PDB entry 8ZJT | electron microscopy, 3.20 A resolution | chains A and I of the 10 polymer chains in the assembly

[Chain A]
Molecule: Histone H3.2
From: Homo sapiens
UniProt: Q71DI3 (H32_HUMAN); residues 1-136 here = UniProt positions 1-136
Sequence (138 residues; each row starts with the number of its first residue; numbers below 1 keep their minus sign (Gly-1 is residue -1)):
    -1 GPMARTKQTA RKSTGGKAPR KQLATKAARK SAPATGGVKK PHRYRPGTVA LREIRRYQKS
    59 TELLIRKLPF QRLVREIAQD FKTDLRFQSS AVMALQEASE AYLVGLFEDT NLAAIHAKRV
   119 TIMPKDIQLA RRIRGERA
Not modelled in the structure: -1 to 37, 136
Differences from the reference sequence: expression tag (-1 to 0); conflict Ala111 (Cys in Q71DI3)
Swiss-Prot annotation at these positions:
  - modified residue: Arg3 (Asymmetric dimethylarginine), Thr4 (Phosphothreonine), Lys5 (Allysine), Gln6 (5-glutamyl dopamine), Thr7 (Phosphothreonine), Arg9 (Citrulline), Lys10 (N6,N6,N6-trimethyllysine), Ser11 (ADP-ribosylserine), Thr12 (Phosphothreonine), Lys15 (N6-(2-hydroxyisobutyryl)lysine), Arg18 (Asymmetric dimethylarginine), Lys19 (N6-(2-hydroxyisobutyryl)lysine), Lys24 (N6-(2-hydroxyisobutyryl)lysine), Arg27 (Citrulline), Lys28 (N6,N6,N6-trimethyllysine), Ser29 (ADP-ribosylserine), Lys37 (N6,N6,N6-trimethyllysine), Lys38 (N6-methyllysine), Tyr42 (Phosphotyrosine), Lys57 (N6,N6,N6-trimethyllysine) and 8 more in UniProt
  - lipidation: Lys19 (N6-decanoyllysine)

[Chain I]
Molecule: 147-nt DNA strand
From: synthetic construct
Sequence (147 nucleotides; row label = number of the first residue in the row):
     1 ATCCACACGT TACACGACGC TCTTCCGATC TTGGTTAGGG TGCAAGCATG ATCCCTTCGA
    61 TGAATAGAGC CGACTGGGCA TAGTAACGCG TGGGTTGGTG AGGTGGTTCA CGGTCATGCC
   121 GCTTGGGTAA GCAGATCGGA AGAGGAT
Not modelled in the structure: 1, 141-147

[Chain A / chain I interface]
Contacting residue pairs (22):
  His40(A) - DG131(I)  sugar contact
  Arg41(A) - DC132(I)  phosphate contact
  Tyr42(A) - DG131(I)  phosphate contact
  Arg43(A) - DC54(I)  sugar contact
  Arg43(A) - DC55(I)  salt bridge to the phosphate
  Arg43(A) - DG131(I)  hydrogen bond to the phosphate
  Arg43(A) - DC132(I)  salt bridge to the phosphate
  Pro44(A) - DC55(I)  phosphate contact
  Thr46(A) - DG131(I)  hydrogen bond to the phosphate
  Arg73(A) - DA37(I)  salt bridge to the phosphate
  Arg84(A) - DT36(I)  sugar contact
  Arg84(A) - DA37(I)  phosphate contact
  Phe85(A) - DT36(I)  sugar contact
  Phe85(A) - DA37(I)  hydrogen bond to the phosphate
  Gln86(A) - DT36(I)  phosphate contact
  Arg117(A) - DT57(I)  phosphate contact
  Arg117(A) - DC58(I)  phosphate contact
  Val118(A) - DT56(I)  phosphate contact
  Val118(A) - DT57(I)  hydrogen bond to the phosphate
  Thr119(A) - DT56(I)  phosphate contact
  Thr119(A) - DT57(I)  hydrogen bond to the phosphate
  Met121(A) - DC58(I)  phosphate contact
Also at the interface, not in a pair above, chain A (16 interface residues in all): Arg64, Lys116
Also at the interface, not in a pair above, chain I (13 interface residues in all): DG46, DC47, DT52, DA130

[In short]
The interface between chain A and chain I involves 16 residues on one side and 13 on the other, with 5
hydrogen bonds and 3 salt bridges. Among the polar pairs are Arg43(A)-DG131(I), Thr46(A)-DG131(I) and
Phe85(A)-DA37(I).
Here chain A is Histone H3.2 (Homo sapiens) and chain I is a 147-nt DNA strand (synthetic construct). Entry
8ZJT (Structure of free nucleosome) was determined by electron microscopy (same publication as 8ZJR).
